Entry 7DFC (X-ray diffraction, 2.49 A resolution); this record covers chains L and H of the 4 polymer chains in the assembly.

[Chain L]
Name: FAB30 light chain
Source organism: Mus musculus
Amino-acid sequence (227 residues; each row starts with the number of its first residue):
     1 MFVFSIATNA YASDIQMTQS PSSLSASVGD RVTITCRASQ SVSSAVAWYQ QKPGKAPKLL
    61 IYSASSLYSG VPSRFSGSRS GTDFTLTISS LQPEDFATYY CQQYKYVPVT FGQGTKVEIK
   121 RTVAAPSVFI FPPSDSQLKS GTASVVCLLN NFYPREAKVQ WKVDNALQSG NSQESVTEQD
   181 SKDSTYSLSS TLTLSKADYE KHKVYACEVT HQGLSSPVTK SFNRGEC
Not modelled in the structure: 1-13, 225-227
Disulfides: Cys36-Cys101, Cys147-Cys207

[Chain H]
Name: FAB30 heavy chain
Source organism: Mus musculus
Amino-acid sequence (249 residues; each row starts with the number of its first residue):
     1 MFVFSIATNA YAEISEVQLV ESGGGLVQPG GSLRLSCAAS GFNVYSSSIH WVRQAPGKGL
    61 EWVASISSYY GYTYYADSVK GRFTISADTS KNTAYLQMNS LRAEDTAVYY CARSRQFWYS
   121 GLDYWGQGTL VTVSSASTKG PSVFPLAPSS KSTSGGTAAL GCLVKDYFPE PVTVSWNSGA
   181 LTSGVHTFPA VLQSSGLYSL SSVVTVPSSS LGTQTYICNV NHKPSNTKVD KKVEPKSCDK
   241 THHHHHHHH
Not modelled in the structure: 1-16, 181-182, 210-215, 235-249
Disulfides: Cys37-Cys111, Cys162-Cys218

[How chain L and chain H interact]
Residue-residue contacts (53; chain L residue first):
  Tyr49(L) - Gly121(H)
  Tyr49(L) - Leu122(H)  hydrogen bond (side chain-backbone)
  Gln51(L) - Gln54(H)  hydrogen bond
  Gln51(L) - Tyr110(H)
  Ala56(L) - Tyr110(H)  hydrophobic
  Ala56(L) - Gly126(H)
  Pro57(L) - Leu60(H)  hydrophobic
  Pro57(L) - Trp125(H)  hydrogen bond (backbone-side chain)
  Leu59(L) - Ser120(H)
  Leu59(L) - Leu122(H)
  Leu59(L) - Asp123(H)
  Tyr62(L) - Ser120(H)
  Tyr68(L) - Asp123(H)  hydrogen bond
  Tyr100(L) - Gln54(H)
  Tyr100(L) - Gly59(H)
  Gln102(L) - Tyr119(H)  hydrogen bond
  Gln102(L) - Leu122(H)
  Tyr104(L) - Tyr119(H)  hydrophobic
  Val107(L) - Trp62(H)  hydrophobic
  Pro108(L) - Trp62(H)  hydrophobic
  Val109(L) - Trp62(H)
  Phe111(L) - Leu60(H)
  Phe129(L) - Lys151(H)
  Phe129(L) - Ser152(H)
  Phe129(L) - Ser154(H)
  Phe129(L) - Ala159(H)  hydrophobic
  Ile130(L) - Lys151(H)  hydrogen bond (backbone-backbone)
  Phe131(L) - Leu146(H)  hydrophobic
  Phe131(L) - Ala147(H)
  Phe131(L) - Ser152(H)
  Phe131(L) - Ala159(H)
  Ser134(L) - Phe144(H)
  Ser134(L) - Pro145(H)
  Ser136(L) - Phe144(H)
  Gln137(L) - Phe144(H)
  Ser144(L) - Lys165(H)
  Leu148(L) - Phe188(H)  hydrophobic
  Leu148(L) - Val203(H)  hydrophobic
  Asn150(L) - His186(H)  hydrogen bond
  Asn150(L) - Thr205(H)
  Asn151(L) - His186(H)
  Gln173(L) - Val191(H)
  Gln173(L) - Leu192(H)  hydrogen bond (side chain-backbone)
  Gln173(L) - Gln193(H)
  Ser175(L) - Phe188(H)
  Ser175(L) - Pro189(H)  hydrogen bond (side chain-backbone)
  Val176(L) - Pro189(H)
  Thr177(L) - Phe188(H)
  Ser187(L) - His186(H)  hydrogen bond
  Ser187(L) - Phe188(H)
  Leu188(L) - Phe188(H)
  Ser189(L) - Phe188(H)
  Lys220(L) - Lys151(H)
Also at the interface, not in a pair above, chain L (40 interface residues in all): Ala47, Lys55, Gln113, Ser140, Val146, Glu174, Thr193, Ser221
Also at the interface, not in a pair above, chain H (33 interface residues in all): Val52, Thr153, Leu163, Ser201

[In short]
40 residues of chain L and 33 residues of chain H are in contact, with 10 hydrogen bonds. Polar pairs include
Tyr49(L)-Leu122(H), Gln51(L)-Gln54(H) and Pro57(L)-Trp125(H).
Chain L is FAB30 light chain and chain H is FAB30 heavy chain, both from Mus musculus; the structure, Crystal
of Arrestin2-V2Rpp-3-Fab30 complex, was determined by X-ray diffraction (same publication as 7DF9, 7DFA and
7DFB).
